PDB entry 3CRQ | X-ray diffraction, 2.20 A resolution | chain A

# Chain A
Name: tRNA delta(2)-isopentenylpyrophosphate transferase
Organism: Pseudomonas aeruginosa
Notes: EC 2.5.1.8
UniProtKB: Q9HUL9 (MIAA_PSEAE); residues 1-323 here = UniProt positions 1-323
Amino-acid sequence (323 residues; each row starts with the number of its first residue):
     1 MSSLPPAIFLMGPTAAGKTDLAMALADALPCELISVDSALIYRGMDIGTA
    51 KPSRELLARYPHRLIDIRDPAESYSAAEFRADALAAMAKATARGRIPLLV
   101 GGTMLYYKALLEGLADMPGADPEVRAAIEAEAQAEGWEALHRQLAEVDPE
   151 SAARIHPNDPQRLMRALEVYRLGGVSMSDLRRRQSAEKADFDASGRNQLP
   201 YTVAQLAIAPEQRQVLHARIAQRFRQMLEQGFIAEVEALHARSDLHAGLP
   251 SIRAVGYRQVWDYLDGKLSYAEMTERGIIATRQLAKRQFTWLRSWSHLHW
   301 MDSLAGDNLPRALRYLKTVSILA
Not modelled in the structure: 1-2, 114-198
Construct notes: conflict Arg314 (Lys in Q9HUL9)
Bound ions: Mg2+: Thr19 (together with diphosphate)
Residues lining bound ligands: diphosphate (DPO): Pro13, Thr14, Ala15, Ala16, Gly17, Lys18, Thr19, Arg223
UniProt features mapped onto this chain:
  - region (Interaction with substrate tRNA): Asp37 to Leu40, Gln161 to Arg165, Arg253 to Arg258, Lys286 to Arg293
  - binding site (ATP): Gly12 to Thr19
  - binding site (substrate): Thr14 to Thr19
  - site (Interaction with substrate tRNA): Thr103, Arg125
From the paper describing this entry:
  - binding site for diphosphate: Thr14, Arg223
  - catalytic residues: Thr14, Asp37, Arg223 (proposed by the authors, not directly observed)
  - specificity-determining residues: Gln288 (proposed by the authors, not directly observed)

# In short
Ligands of chain A: diphosphate. UniProt lists 8 ATP-binding residues and 6 substrate-binding residues. The
paper reports catalytic residues Thr14, Asp37 and Arg223; a binding site for diphosphate at Thr14 and Arg223.
Chain A is tRNA delta(2)-isopentenylpyrophosphate transferase (Pseudomonas aeruginosa); the structure,
Structure of tRNA Dimethylallyltransferase: RNA Modification through a Channel, was determined by X-ray
diffraction, deposited together with 3CRM and 3CRR.
